Entry 8XGV (X-ray diffraction, 1.42 A resolution); this record covers chain A.

Chain A:
Molecule: Kelch-like ECH-associated protein 1
Organism: Homo sapiens
UniProt: Q14145 (KEAP1_HUMAN); numbering as in UniProt (aligned over 310-624)
Chain sequence (315 residues; numbered 310 to 624; the number before each row is that of its first residue):
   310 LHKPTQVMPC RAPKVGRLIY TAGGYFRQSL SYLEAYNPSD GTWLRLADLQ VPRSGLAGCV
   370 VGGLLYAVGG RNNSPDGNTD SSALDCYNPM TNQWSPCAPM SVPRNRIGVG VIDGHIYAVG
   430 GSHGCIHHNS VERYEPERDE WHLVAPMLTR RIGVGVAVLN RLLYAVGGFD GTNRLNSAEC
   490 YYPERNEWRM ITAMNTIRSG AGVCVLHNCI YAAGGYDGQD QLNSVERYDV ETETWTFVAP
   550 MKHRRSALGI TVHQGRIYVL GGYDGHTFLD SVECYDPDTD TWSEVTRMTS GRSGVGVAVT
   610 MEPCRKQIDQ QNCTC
Disordered / not traced: 310-320, 614-624
Small-molecule neighbours: A1LVC ((2R,3S)-3-[[(2S)-2-[4-[(3-ethoxypyridin-2-yl)methyl]phenyl]-2-fluoranyl-ethanoyl]amino]-2-methyl-3-(4-methylphenyl)propanoic acid): Tyr334, Gly364, Asn382, Arg415, Ile461, Gly462, Phe478, Arg483, Ser508, Gly509, Tyr525, Gln530, Ser555, Ala556, Tyr572, Phe577, Ser602, Gly603
UniProt features mapped onto this chain:
  - site: Cys434 (Sensor for electrophilic agents)
  - modified residue: Cys319 (S-(2-succinyl)cysteine), Cys434 (S-cGMP-cysteine), Cys613 (S-(2-succinyl)cysteine)
  - natural variant: Gly333 (G333C: In a NSCLC cell line), Gly350 (G350S: In a NSCLC cell line), Gly364 (G364C: In a lung adenocarcinoma cell line), Gly430 (G430C: In a lung adenocarcinoma patient), Ala522 (A522V: In a breast cancer sample)
  - mutagenesis: Leu310 (L310A: Loss of export from nucleus; when associated with A-308), Tyr334 (Y334A: Loss of interaction with NFE2L2/NRF2. Strongly reduces repression of NFE2L2/NRF2-dependent gene expression. Loss of interaction with PGAM5), Arg380 (R380A: Loss of interaction with NFE2L2/NRF2. Abolishes repression of NFE2L2/NRF2-dependent gene expression. Impaired interaction with SQSTM1/p62), Asn382 (N382A: Loss of interaction with NFE2L2/NRF2. Strongly reduces repression of NFE2L2/NRF2-dependent gene expression. Impaired interaction with SQSTM1/p62), Arg415 (R415A: Loss of interaction with NFE2L2/NRF2. Abolishes repression of NFE2L2/NRF2-dependent gene expression. Loss of interaction with PGAM5. Does not affect interaction with SQSTM1/p62), His436 (H436A: Loss of interaction with NFE2L2/NRF2. Abolishes repression of NFE2L2/NRF2-dependent gene expression. Does not affect interaction with SQSTM1/p62), Phe478 (F478A: Abolishes repression of NFE2L2/NRF2-dependent gene expression), Arg483 (R483A: Loss of interaction with NFE2L2/NRF2. Abolishes repression of NFE2L2/NRF2-dependent gene expression. Loss of interaction with PGAM5. Does not affect interaction with SQSTM1/p62), Tyr525 (Y525A: Loss of interaction with NFE2L2/NRF2. Strongly reduces repression of NFE2L2/NRF2-dependent gene expression. Abolishes interaction with SQSTM1/p62), Tyr572 (Y572A: Loss of interaction with NFE2L2/NRF2. Strongly reduces repression of NFE2L2/NRF2-dependent gene expression. Loss of interaction with PGAM5. Abolishes interaction with SQSTM1/p62), Lys615 (K615R: Decreases binding to PGCKA1. Increases protein half-life)

Summary:
Bound to chain A: compound A1LVC. From UniProt: 11 mutagenesis sites.
Chain A is Kelch-like ECH-associated protein 1 (Homo sapiens); the structure, Optimization Efforts for
Identification of Novel Highly Potent Keap1-Nrf2 Protein-Protein Interaction (PPI) Inhibitors, was determined
by X-ray diffraction, deposited together with 8XGK.
